PDB entry 8D0B | electron microscopy, 3.43 A resolution | chains A and F of the 8 polymer chains in the assembly

# Chain A
Name: CST complex subunit CTC1
From: Homo sapiens
UniProt: Q2NKJ3 (CTC1_HUMAN); residues 9-1217 here = UniProt positions 9-1217
Chain sequence (1209 residues; each row starts with the number of its first residue):
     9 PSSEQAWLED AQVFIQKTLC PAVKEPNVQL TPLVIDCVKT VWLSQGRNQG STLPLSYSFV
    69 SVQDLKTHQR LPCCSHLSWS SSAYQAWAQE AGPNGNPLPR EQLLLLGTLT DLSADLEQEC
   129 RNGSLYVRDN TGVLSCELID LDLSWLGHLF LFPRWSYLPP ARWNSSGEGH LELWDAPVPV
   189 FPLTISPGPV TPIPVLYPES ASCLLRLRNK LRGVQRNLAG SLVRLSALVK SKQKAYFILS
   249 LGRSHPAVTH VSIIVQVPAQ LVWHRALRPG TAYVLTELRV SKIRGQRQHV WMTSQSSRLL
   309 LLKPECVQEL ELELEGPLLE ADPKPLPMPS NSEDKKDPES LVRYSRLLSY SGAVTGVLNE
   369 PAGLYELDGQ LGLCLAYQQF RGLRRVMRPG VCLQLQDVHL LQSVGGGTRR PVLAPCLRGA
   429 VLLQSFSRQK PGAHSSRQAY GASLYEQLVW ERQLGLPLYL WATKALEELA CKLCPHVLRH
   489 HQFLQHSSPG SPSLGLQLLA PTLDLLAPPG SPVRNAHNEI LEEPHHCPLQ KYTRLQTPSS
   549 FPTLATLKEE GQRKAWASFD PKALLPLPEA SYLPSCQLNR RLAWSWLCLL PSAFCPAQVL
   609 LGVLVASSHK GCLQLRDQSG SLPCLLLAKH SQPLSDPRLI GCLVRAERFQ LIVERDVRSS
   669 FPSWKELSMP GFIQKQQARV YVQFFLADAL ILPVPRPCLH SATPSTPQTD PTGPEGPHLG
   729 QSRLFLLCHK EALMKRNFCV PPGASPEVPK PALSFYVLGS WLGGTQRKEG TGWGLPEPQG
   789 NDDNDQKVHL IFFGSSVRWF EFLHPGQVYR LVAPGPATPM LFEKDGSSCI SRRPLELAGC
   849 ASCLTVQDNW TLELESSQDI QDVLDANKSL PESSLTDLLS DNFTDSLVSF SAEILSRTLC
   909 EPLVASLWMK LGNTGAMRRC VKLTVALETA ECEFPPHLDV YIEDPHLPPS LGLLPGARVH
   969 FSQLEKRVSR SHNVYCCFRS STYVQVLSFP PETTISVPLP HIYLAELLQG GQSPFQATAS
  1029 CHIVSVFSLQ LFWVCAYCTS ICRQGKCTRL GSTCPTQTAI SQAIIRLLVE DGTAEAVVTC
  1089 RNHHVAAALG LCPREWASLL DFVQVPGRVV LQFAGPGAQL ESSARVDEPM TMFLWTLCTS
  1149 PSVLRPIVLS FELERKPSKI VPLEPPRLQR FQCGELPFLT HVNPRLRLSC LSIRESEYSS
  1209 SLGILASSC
Unresolved in the structure: 318-349, 706-727, 911-925, 1125-1135, 1205-1217
Sequence notes: conflict Val-820 (Ile in Q2NKJ3), Val-1005 (Ile in Q2NKJ3)
Curated features (UniProtKB/Swiss-Prot):
  - natural variant: Ala-227 (A227V: In CRMCC1), Val-259 (V259M: In CRMCC1), Gly-503 (G503R: In CRMCC1), Val-665 (V665G: In CRMCC1), Val-820 (I820V: this construct carries the variant), Arg-840 (R840W: In CRMCC1), Val-871 (V871M: In CRMCC1), Arg-975 (R975G: In CRMCC1), Cys-985 (deletion: In CRMCC1), Arg-987 (R987W: In CRMCC1), Val-1005 (I1005V: this construct carries the variant), Leu-1142 (L1142H: In CRMCC1), 1 further natural variant entry in UniProt

# Chain F
Name: DNA polymerase alpha catalytic subunit
From: Homo sapiens
Notes: EC 2.7.7.7
UniProt: P09884 (DPOLA_HUMAN); residues 324-1462 here = UniProt positions 324-1462
Chain sequence (1139 residues; row label = number of the first residue in the row):
   324 VDSSHLPLVK GADEEQVFHF YWLDAYEDQY NQPGVVFLFG KVWIESAETH VSCCVMVKNI
   384 ERTLYFLPRE MKIDLNTGKE TGTPISMKDV YEEFDEKIAT KYKIMKFKSK PVEKNYAFEI
   444 PDVPEKSEYL EVKYSAEMPQ LPQDLKGETF SHVFGTNTSS LELFLMNRKI KGPCWLEVKS
   504 PQLLNQPVSW CKVEAMALKP DLVNVIKDVS PPPLVVMAFS MKTMQNAKNH QNEIIAMAAL
   564 VHHSFALDKA APKPPFQSHF CVVSKPKDCI FPYAFKEVIE KKNVKVEVAA TERTLLGFFL
   624 AKVHKIDPDI IVGHNIYGFE LEVLLQRINV CKAPHWSKIG RLKRSNMPKL GGRSGFGERN
   684 ATCGRMICDV EISAKELIRC KSYHLSELVQ QILKTERVVI PMENIQNMYS ESSQLLYLLE
   744 HTWKDAKFIL QIMCELNVLP LALQITNIAG NIMSRTLMGG RSERNEFLLL HAFYENNYIV
   804 PDKQIFRKPQ QKLGDEDEEI DGDTNKYKKG RKKAAYAGGL VLDPKVGFYD KFILLLDFNS
   864 LYPSIIQEFN ICFTTVQRVA SEAQKVTEDG EQEQIPELPD PSLEMGILPR EIRKLVERRK
   924 QVKQLMKQQD LNPDLILQYD IRQKALKLTA NSMYGCLGFS YSRFYAKPLA ALVTYKGREI
   984 LMHTKEMVQK MNLEVIYGDT DSIMINTNST NLEEVFKLGN KVKSEVNKLY KLLEIDIDGV
  1044 FKSLLLLKKK KYAALVVEPT SDGNYVTKQE LKGLDIVRRD WCDLAKDTGN FVIGQILSDQ
  1104 SRDTIVENIQ KRLIEIGENV LNGSVPVSQF EINKALTKDP QDYPDKKSLP HVHVALWINS
  1164 QGGRKVKAGD TVSYVICQDG SNLTASQRAY APEQLQKQDN LTIDTQYYLA QQIHPVVARI
  1224 CEPIDGIDAV LIATWLGLDP TQFRVHHYHK DEENDALLGG PAQLTDEEKY RDCERFKCPC
  1284 PTCGTENIYD NVFDGSGTDM EPSLYRCSNI DCKASPLTFT VQLSNKLIMD IRRFIKKYYD
  1344 GWLICEEPTC RNRTRHLPLQ FSRTGPLCPA CMKATLQPEY SDKSLYTQLC FYRYIFDAEC
  1404 ALEKLTTDHE KDKLKKQFFT PKVLQDYRKL KNTAEQFLSR SGYSEVNLSK LFAGCAVKS
Unresolved in the structure: 808-841, 1076-1265
Curated features (UniProtKB/Swiss-Prot):
  - zinc finger: Cys-1283 to Ser-1318 (CysA-type)
  - motif: Cys-1348 to Cys-1374 (CysB motif)
  - binding site (Zn(2+)): Cys-1283, Cys-1286, Cys-1310, Cys-1315, Cys-1348, Cys-1353, Cys-1371, Cys-1374
  - modified residue: Thr-406 (Phosphothreonine), Lys-970 (N6-succinyllysine)
  - natural variant: Pro-1381 (P1381L: In VEODS)

# Chain A / chain F interface
Residue-residue contacts - 10 pairs, chain A then chain F:
  Gln-1038(A) with Lys-551(F)
  Phe-1040(A) with Lys-551(F)
  Ile-1049(A) with Ala-550(F); Lys-551(F)
  Arg-1116(A) with Ala-550(F), hydrogen bond (side chain-backbone); His-553(F), hydrogen bond
  Val-1118(A) with His-553(F)
  Pro-1124(A) with Gln-649(F)
  Gln-1177(A) with Lys-672(F)
  Leu-1187(A) with Tyr-353(F), hydrophobic
Also at the interface, not in a pair above, chain A (10 interface residues in all): Thr-1047, Gln-1120
Also at the interface, not in a pair above, chain F (8 interface residues in all): Asn-549, Asn-552

# Overview
10 residues of chain A and 8 residues of chain F are in contact; the contacts include 2 hydrogen bonds. Among
the polar pairs are Arg-1116(A)/Ala-550(F) and Arg-1116(A)/His-553(F). From UniProt: 8 Zn2+-binding residues
on chain F.
Chain A is CST complex subunit CTC1 and chain F is DNA polymerase alpha catalytic subunit, both from Homo
sapiens; the structure, Human CST-DNA polymerase alpha/primase preinitiation complex bound to 4xTEL-foldback
template, was determined by electron microscopy, deposited together with 8D0K.
